PDB entry 8RVO | electron microscopy, 2.69 A resolution | chains L and M of the 34 polymer chains in the assembly

== Chain L ==
Molecule: Proteasome subunit beta type-5
From: Saccharomyces cerevisiae
Notes: EC 3.4.25.1
UniProt: P30656 (PSB5_YEAST); the author numbering skips numbers that UniProt does not, so the offset changes along the chain: -75 to -1 = UniProt 1-75; 1-212 = UniProt 76-287
Sequence (287 residues; row label = number of the first residue in the row; note: 1 number in that range is skipped by the numbering (no residue carries it; nothing is unmodelled there); numbers below 1 keep their minus sign (Met-75 is residue -75)):
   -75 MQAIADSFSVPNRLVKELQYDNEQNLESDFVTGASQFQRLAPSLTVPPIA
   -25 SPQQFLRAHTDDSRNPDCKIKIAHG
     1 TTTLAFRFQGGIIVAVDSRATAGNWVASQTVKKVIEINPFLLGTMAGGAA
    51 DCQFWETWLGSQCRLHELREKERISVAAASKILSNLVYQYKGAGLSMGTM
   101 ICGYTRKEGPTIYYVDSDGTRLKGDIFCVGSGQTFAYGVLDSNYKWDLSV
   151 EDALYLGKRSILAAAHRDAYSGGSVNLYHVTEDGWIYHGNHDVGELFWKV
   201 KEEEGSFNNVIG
Not modelled in the structure: -65 to -63, -13, 166-173, 192-212

== Chain M ==
Molecule: Proteasome subunit beta type-6
From: Saccharomyces cerevisiae
UniProt: P23724 (PSB6_YEAST); residues -18 to 222 here correspond to UniProt positions 1-241 (UniProt number = residue number + 19)
Sequence (241 residues; each row starts with the number of its first residue; numbers below 1 keep their minus sign (Met-18 is residue -18)):
   -18 MATIASEYSSEASNTPIEHQFNPYGDNGGTILGIAGEDFAVLAGDTRNIT
    32 DYSINSRYEPKVFDCGDNIVMSANGFAADGDALVKRFKNSVKWYHFDHND
    82 KKLSINSAARNIQHLLYGKRFFPYYVHTIIAGLDEDGKGAVYSFDPVGSY
   132 EREQCRAGGAAASLIMPFLDNQVNFKNQYEPGTNGKVKKPLKYLSVEEVI
   182 KLVRDSFTSATERHIQVGDGLEILIVTKDGVRKEFYELKRD
Not modelled in the structure: -18 to 0, 158-169

== How chain L and chain M interact ==
Contacting residue pairs (77):
  Ser-48(L) - Arg67(M)  hydrogen bond (backbone-side chain)
  Phe-46(L) - Arg67(M)
  Phe-46(L) - Asn70(M)
  Phe-46(L) - Ser71(M)
  Phe-46(L) - Trp74(M)  hydrogen bond (backbone-side chain)
  Phe-46(L) - Leu96(M)  hydrophobic
  Val-45(L) - Trp74(M)
  Thr-44(L) - Trp74(M)
  Gly-43(L) - Trp74(M)
  Ala-42(L) - Trp74(M)  hydrophobic
  Ala-42(L) - Asp78(M)
  Phe-39(L) - Ser71(M)
  Phe-39(L) - Asn92(M)
  Phe-39(L) - Leu96(M)  hydrophobic
  Ser-33(L) - Gly99(M)
  Leu-32(L) - Tyr98(M)
  Leu-32(L) - Gly99(M)
  Leu-32(L) - Phe102(M)  hydrophobic
  Thr-31(L) - Gly99(M)  hydrogen bond (backbone-backbone)
  Thr-31(L) - Lys100(M)
  Thr-31(L) - Phe102(M)
  Thr-31(L) - Phe103(M)
  Val-30(L) - Phe102(M)  hydrophobic
  Pro-29(L) - Phe102(M)
  Pro-29(L) - Phe103(M)  hydrophobic
  Phe-21(L) - Pro4(M)  hydrophobic
  Phe-21(L) - Phe103(M)  hydrophobic
  Leu-20(L) - Phe102(M)
  Leu-20(L) - Pro104(M)
  His-17(L) - Asn3(M)  hydrogen bond
  His-17(L) - Tyr5(M)
  Arg-12(L) - Tyr106(M)  hydrogen bond (backbone-side chain)
  Asn-11(L) - Asp7(M)  hydrogen bond
  Asn-11(L) - Tyr106(M)  hydrogen bond
  Asp-9(L) - His108(M)
  Asp-9(L) - Pro127(M)
  Asp-9(L) - Arg137(M)  salt bridge
  Asp-9(L) - Gly139(M)
  Asp-9(L) - Gly140(M)  hydrogen bond (side chain-backbone)
  Cys-8(L) - Asn55(M)
  Cys-8(L) - Tyr106(M)  hydrophobic
  Cys-8(L) - Val107(M)
  Cys-8(L) - His108(M)
  Cys-8(L) - Pro127(M)
  Lys-7(L) - Pro127(M)
  Ile-6(L) - Val128(M)  hydrophobic
  Lys-5(L) - Asp126(M)
  Asn24(L) - Arg137(M)  hydrogen bond (backbone-side chain)
  Asn24(L) - Ala138(M)
  Asn24(L) - Ala143(M)
  Asn24(L) - Ser144(M)
  Asn24(L) - Met147(M)
  Trp25(L) - Glu134(M)
  Trp25(L) - Cys136(M)
  Trp25(L) - Arg137(M)
  Trp25(L) - Met147(M)
  Val26(L) - Glu134(M)
  Val26(L) - Gln135(M)  hydrogen bond (backbone-backbone)
  Val26(L) - Cys136(M)  hydrogen bond (backbone-backbone)
  Val26(L) - Phe156(M)  hydrophobic
  Ser28(L) - Arg133(M)  hydrogen bond (side chain-backbone)
  Ser28(L) - Gln135(M)
  Gln29(L) - Arg133(M)
  Ala49(L) - Ser130(M)
  Ala50(L) - Tyr98(M)
  Ala50(L) - Val128(M)  hydrophobic
  Ala50(L) - Ser130(M)
  Asp51(L) - Tyr98(M)  hydrogen bond
  Asp51(L) - Arg101(M)  salt bridge
  Gln53(L) - Ser130(M)  hydrogen bond
  Phe54(L) - His95(M)
  Phe54(L) - Tyr98(M)  hydrophobic
  Trp55(L) - Tyr98(M)  hydrogen bond
  Thr57(L) - Arg91(M)
  Ala93(L) - Phe102(M)  hydrophobic
  Gly94(L) - Arg101(M)  hydrogen bond (backbone-side chain)
  Leu95(L) - Tyr98(M)
Also at the interface, not in a pair above, chain L (40 interface residues in all): Asp-47, Ala27, Tyr90
Also at the interface, not in a pair above, chain M (45 interface residues in all): Gln1, Gln94, Gly129, Tyr131, Glu132

== Summary ==
40 residues of chain L and 45 residues of chain M are in contact; the contacts include 16 hydrogen bonds and 2
salt bridges. Among the polar pairs are Asp-9(L)-Arg137(M), Asp51(L)-Arg101(M) and Ser-48(L)-Arg67(M).
Chain L is Proteasome subunit beta type-5 and chain M is Proteasome subunit beta type-6, both from
Saccharomyces cerevisiae; the structure, Proteasomal late precursor complex from pre1-1, state 1, was
determined by electron microscopy (same publication as 8RVL, 8RVP, 8RVQ and 9GBK).
